PDB entry 7VAL | electron microscopy, 3.10 A resolution | chains A and G of the 12 polymer chains in the assembly

== Chain A ==
Name: V-type ATP synthase alpha chain
Organism: Thermus thermophilus HB8
Notes: EC 7.1.2.2
Reference sequence: Q56403 (VATA_THET8); numbering as in UniProt (aligned over 1-578)
Amino-acid sequence (578 residues; each row starts with the number of its first residue):
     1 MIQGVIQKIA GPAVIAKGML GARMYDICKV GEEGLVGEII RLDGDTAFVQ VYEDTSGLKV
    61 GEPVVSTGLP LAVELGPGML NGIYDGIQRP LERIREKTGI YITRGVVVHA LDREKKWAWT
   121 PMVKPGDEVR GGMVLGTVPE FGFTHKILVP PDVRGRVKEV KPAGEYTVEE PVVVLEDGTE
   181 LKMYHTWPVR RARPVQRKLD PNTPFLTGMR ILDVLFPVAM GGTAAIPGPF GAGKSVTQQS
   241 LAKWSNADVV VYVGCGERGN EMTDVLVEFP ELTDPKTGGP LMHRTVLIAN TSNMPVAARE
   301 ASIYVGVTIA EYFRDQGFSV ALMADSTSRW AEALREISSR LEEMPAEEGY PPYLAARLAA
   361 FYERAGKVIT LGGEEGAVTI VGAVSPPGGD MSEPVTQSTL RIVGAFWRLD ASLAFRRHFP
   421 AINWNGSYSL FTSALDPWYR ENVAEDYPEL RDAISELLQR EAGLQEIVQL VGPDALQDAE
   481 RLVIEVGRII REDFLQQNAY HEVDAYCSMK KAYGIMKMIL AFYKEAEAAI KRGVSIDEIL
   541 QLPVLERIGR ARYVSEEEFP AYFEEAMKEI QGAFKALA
Sequence notes: conflict Ala-232 (Ser in Q56403), Ser-235 (Thr in Q56403)
Metal / ion sites: Mg2+: Ser-235 (together with ADP, phosphate ion)
Residues lining bound ligands: ADP (adenosine-5'-diphosphate): Met-209, Pro-229, Phe-230, Gly-231, Ala-232, Gly-233, Lys-234, Ser-235, Val-236, Arg-258, Phe-419, Pro-420, Gln-497, Asn-498, Ala-499, Tyr-500
Reported in the primary citation:
  - binding site for the ligand ATP: Lys-234, Ser-235, Val-236, Glu-257, Tyr-500
  - Mg2+ coordination: Ser-235
  - catalytic residues: Glu-257, Arg-258

== Chain G ==
Name: V-type ATP synthase subunit D
Organism: Thermus thermophilus HB8
Reference sequence: O87880 (VATD_THET8); residue numbers follow UniProt; this construct covers 1-223
Amino-acid sequence (223 residues; each row starts with the number of its first residue):
     1 MSQVSPTRMN LLQRRGQLRL AQKGVDLLKK KRDALVAEFF GLVREAMEAR KALDQAAKEA
    61 YAALLLAQAF DGPEVVAGAA LGVPPLEGVE AEVENVWGSK VPRLKATFPD GALLSPVGTP
   121 AYTLEASRAF RRYAEALIRV ANTETRLKKI GEEIKKTTRR VNALEQVVIP GIRAQIRFIQ
   181 QVLEQRERED TFRLKRIKGK IEAREAEEEG GRPNPQVEIG AGL
Disordered / not traced: 1-3, 210-223

== How chain A and chain G interact ==
Contacting residue pairs (10):
  Glu-342(A) with Ile-201(G); Arg-204(G), salt bridge
  Met-344(A) with Leu-194(G), hydrophobic
  Pro-345(A) with Ile-197(G)
  Gly-389(A) with Met-9(G)
  Asp-390(A) with Met-9(G)
  Ser-392(A) with Arg-8(G)
  Glu-466(A) with Leu-20(G)
  Leu-470(A) with Gly-24(G); Arg-160(G), hydrogen bond (backbone-side chain)
Interface residues without a listed pair, chain A (10 interface residues in all): Met-391, Ile-467
Interface residues without a listed pair, chain G (14 interface residues in all): Thr-7, Leu-27, Leu-28, Leu-164, Lys-198

== Overview ==
10 residues of chain A face 14 of chain G across their interface; the contacts include 1 hydrogen bond and 1
salt bridge. Polar contacts include Glu-342(A)/Arg-204(G) and Leu-470(A)/Arg-160(G). Bound to chain A: ADP.
The paper reports catalytic residues Glu-257(A) and Arg-258(A); a binding site for the ligand ATP at
Lys-234(A), Ser-235(A) and Val-236(A) among others.
Chain A is V-type ATP synthase alpha chain and chain G is V-type ATP synthase subunit D, both from Thermus
thermophilus HB8; the structure, V1EG of V/A-ATPase from Thermus thermophilus, high ATP, state1-1, was
determined by electron microscopy (same publication as 7VAI, 7VAJ, 7VAK, 7VAM, 7VAN, 7VAO and 11 further
entries).
